PDB entry 7T8K | X-ray diffraction, 2.30 A resolution | chains A and C of the 4 polymer chains in the assembly

# Chain A
Name: BrxR
From: Acinetobacter sp. NEB 394
UniProtKB: A0A7H8SL41 (A0A7H8SL41_9GAMM); numbering as in UniProt (aligned over 1-288)
Chain sequence (291 residues; row label = number of the first residue in the row; numbers below 1 keep their minus sign (Gly-2 is residue -2)):
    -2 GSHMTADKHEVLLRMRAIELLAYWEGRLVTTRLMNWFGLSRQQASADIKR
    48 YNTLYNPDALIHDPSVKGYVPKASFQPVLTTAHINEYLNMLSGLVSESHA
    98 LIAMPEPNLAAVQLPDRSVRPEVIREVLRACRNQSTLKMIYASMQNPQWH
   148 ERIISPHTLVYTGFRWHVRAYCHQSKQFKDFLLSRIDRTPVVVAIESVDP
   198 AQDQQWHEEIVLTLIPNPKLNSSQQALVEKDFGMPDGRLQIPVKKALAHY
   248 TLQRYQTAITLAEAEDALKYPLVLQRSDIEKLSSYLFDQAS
Disordered / not traced: -2 to 2
Differences from the reference sequence: expression tag (-2 to 0)
From the paper describing this entry:
  - binding site for the 25-nt DNA strand (chain C): Arg11, Ser37, Arg38, Gln39, Gln40, His59, Lys64, Tyr66
  - specificity-determining residues: Arg38
  - mutagenesis - R47A: unchanged stability
  - mutagenesis - R149A: unchanged binding to the 25-nt DNA strand (chain C)
  - mutagenesis - R47A: decreased binding to the 25-nt DNA strand (chain C)

# Chain C
Molecule: 25-nt DNA strand
Sequence (25 nucleotides; row label = number of the first residue in the row):
     1 ATACAGTAAATTATTTTTACGGTAT

# Chain A / chain C interface
Pairs across the interface - 14 pairs, chain A then chain C:
  Arg11(A) - DT15(C)  salt bridge to the phosphate
  Gly35(A) - DT16(C)  phosphate contact
  Leu36(A) - DT16(C)  phosphate contact
  Ser37(A) - DT16(C)  hydrogen bond to the phosphate
  Ser37(A) - DT17(C)  base contact
  Arg38(A) - DA19(C)  base contact
  Gln39(A) - DT17(C)  base contact
  Gln39(A) - DT18(C)  base contact
  Gln39(A) - DA19(C)  base contact
  Gln40(A) - DT15(C)  hydrogen bond to the phosphate
  Gln40(A) - DT16(C)  phosphate contact
  Pro61(A) - DA24(C)  sugar contact
  Ser62(A) - DA24(C)  phosphate contact
  Ser62(A) - DT25(C)  phosphate contact
Interface residues without a listed pair, chain C (8 interface residues in all): DT23

# Overview
Chain A and chain C form an interface of 9 and 8 residues respectively, with 2 hydrogen bonds and 1 salt
bridge. Among the polar pairs are Ser37(A)-DT16(C), Gln40(A)-DT15(C) and Arg11(A)-DT15(C). The paper reports a
binding site for the 25-nt DNA strand (chain C) at Arg11(A), Ser37(A) and Arg38(A) among others; R47A of chain
A reduces binding to the 25-nt DNA strand (chain C).
Chain A is BrxR (Acinetobacter sp. NEB 394) and chain C is a 25-nt DNA strand; the structure, BrxR from
Acinetobacter BREX type I phage restriction system bound to DNA, was determined by X-ray diffraction,
deposited together with 7T8L.
